Entry 9IXR (X-ray diffraction, 2.19 A resolution); this record covers chains A and B.

== Chain A (and B) ==
Name: Beta-lactamase OXA-10
Source organism: Pseudomonas aeruginosa
Notes: EC 3.5.2.6; chain B of this document is another copy of the same molecule, construct and numbering; everything in this record applies to it too
UniProtKB: P14489 (BLO10_PSEAI); numbering as in UniProt (aligned over 21-265)
Chain sequence (248 residues; each row starts with the number of its first residue):
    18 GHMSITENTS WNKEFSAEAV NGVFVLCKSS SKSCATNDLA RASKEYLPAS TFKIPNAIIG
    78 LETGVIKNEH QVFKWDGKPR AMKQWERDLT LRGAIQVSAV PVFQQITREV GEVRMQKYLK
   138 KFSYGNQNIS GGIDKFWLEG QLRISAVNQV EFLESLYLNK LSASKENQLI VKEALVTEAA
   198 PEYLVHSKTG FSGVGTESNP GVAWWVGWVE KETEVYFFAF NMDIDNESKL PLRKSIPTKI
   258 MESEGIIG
Sequence notes: expression tag (18-20); engineered mutation Thr-124 (Ala in P14489)
Cystine bridges: Cys-44/Cys-51
Covalently attached groups: compound CTJ linked to Ser-67
Residues lining bound ligands: CTJ (1-({(2R)-2-[(1R)-1-{[(2Z)-2-(2-amino-1,3-thiazol-4-yl)-2-{[(2-carboxypropan-2-yl)oxy]imino}acetyl]amino}-2-oxoethyl]-4-carboxy-3,6-dihydro-2H-1,3-thiazin-5-yl}methyl)pyridinium): Leu-64, Ala-66, Lys-70, Met-99, Trp-102, Ser-115, Val-117, Trp-154, Leu-155, Thr-206, Gly-207, Phe-208, Ser-209, Gly-210, Glu-244, Leu-247, Arg-250
UniProt features mapped onto this chain:
  - active site: Ser-67 (Acyl-ester intermediate)
  - binding site (a beta-lactam): Ser-115, Thr-206, Phe-208, Arg-250
  - modified residue: Lys-70 (N6-carboxylysine)
  - mutagenesis: Thr-26 (T26M: No effect on catalytic efficiency with respect to penicillins, cephalosporins or carbapenems. No effect on resistance to penicillins, cephalosporins or carbapenems in C600Z1 E.coli strain ...), Lys-70 (K70A: Abolishes catalytic activity), Val-117 (V117L: Slightly increases catalytic efficiency, about 4-fold, with respect to carbapenems; when associated with M-26 ...), Phe-153 (F153S: Increases resistance to ceftazidime about 30-fold in P.aeruginosa strains PA01 and PA14; when associated with D-157), Trp-154 (W154A/F/G/H: Drastically reduces catalytic efficiency, between about 50- to 30,000-fold, with respect to different beta-lactams. Decreases thermal stability, despite unaltered overall structure ...), Gly-157 (G157D: Increases resistance to ceftazidime about 15-fold in P.aeruginosa strains PA01 and PA14. Increases resistance to ceftazidime about 30-fold in P.aeruginosa strains PA01 and PA14 ...)
From the paper describing this entry:
  - mutagenesis - N73S, G157D: increased catalytic activity on ceftazidime
  - mutagenesis - G157D: unchanged catalytic activity on ampicillin

== Chain A / chain B interface ==
Pairs across the interface (47; chain A residue first):
  Glu-86(A) / Asn-176(B)  hydrogen bond
  Glu-86(A) / Lys-182(B)  salt bridge
  His-87(A) / Tyr-174(B)  hydrogen bond (side chain-backbone)
  His-87(A) / Leu-175(B)
  His-87(A) / Asn-176(B)
  Val-89(A) / Thr-230(B)
  Arg-104(A) / Glu-199(B)  salt bridge
  Arg-104(A) / Glu-229(B)  salt bridge
  Asp-105(A) / Thr-230(B)
  Leu-106(A) / Thr-230(B)
  Thr-107(A) / Glu-229(B)
  Arg-109(A) / Ala-196(B)
  Arg-109(A) / Ala-197(B)  hydrogen bond (side chain-backbone)
  Arg-109(A) / Leu-201(B)
  Gly-110(A) / Pro-198(B)
  Gln-113(A) / Pro-198(B)
  Val-114(A) / Glu-199(B)
  Tyr-174(A) / His-87(B)  hydrogen bond (backbone-side chain)
  Asn-176(A) / Glu-86(B)  hydrogen bond
  Lys-182(A) / Glu-86(B)  salt bridge
  Lys-182(A) / Glu-183(B)
  Glu-183(A) / Lys-182(B)
  Glu-183(A) / Leu-186(B)
  Leu-186(A) / Glu-86(B)
  Leu-186(A) / Glu-183(B)
  Leu-186(A) / Leu-186(B)  hydrophobic
  Lys-189(A) / Glu-190(B)
  Glu-190(A) / Leu-186(B)
  Glu-190(A) / Glu-190(B)  hydrogen bond (backbone-side chain)
  Val-193(A) / Glu-190(B)
  Val-193(A) / Ala-196(B)  hydrophobic
  Ala-196(A) / Arg-109(B)
  Ala-196(A) / Val-193(B)  hydrophobic
  Ala-196(A) / Thr-194(B)
  Ala-197(A) / Arg-109(B)  hydrogen bond (backbone-side chain)
  Pro-198(A) / Arg-109(B)
  Pro-198(A) / Gly-110(B)
  Pro-198(A) / Gln-113(B)
  Glu-199(A) / Arg-104(B)  salt bridge
  Glu-199(A) / Val-114(B)
  Leu-201(A) / Arg-109(B)
  His-203(A) / Glu-190(B)  salt bridge
  Glu-229(A) / Arg-104(B)  salt bridge
  Glu-229(A) / Thr-107(B)
  Thr-230(A) / Val-89(B)
  Thr-230(A) / Asp-105(B)
  Thr-230(A) / Leu-106(B)
Also at the interface, not in a pair above, chain A (32 interface residues in all): Leu-175, Ile-187, Thr-194, Glu-195, Tyr-200
Also at the interface, not in a pair above, chain B (30 interface residues in all): Asn-85, Ile-187, His-203

== Summary ==
32 residues of chain A and 30 residues of chain B are in contact, with 7 hydrogen bonds and 7 salt bridges.
Among the polar pairs are Glu-86(A)/Lys-182(B), Arg-104(A)/Glu-199(B) and Arg-104(A)/Glu-229(B). The paper
reports that N73S and G157D of chain A increase catalytic activity on ceftazidime; G157D of chain A leaves
catalytic activity on ampicillin unchanged.
Chain A and chain B are both Beta-lactamase OXA-10 (Pseudomonas aeruginosa); the structure, Crystal structure
of OXA-10 variant A124T in the complex with ceftazidime, was determined by X-ray diffraction together with
9IXN, 9IXO, 9IXP and 9IXQ from the same study.
